Entry 8VM8 (X-ray diffraction, 1.54 A resolution); this record covers chains R and H of the 3 polymer chains in the assembly.

== Chain R ==
Molecule: 93-nt RNA strand
Sequence (93 nucleotides; row label = number of the first residue in the row):
     1 GGUAAAACAGCCUGUGGGUUGAUCCCACCCACAGGGCCCAUUGGGCGCUA
    51 GCACUCUGGUAUGAAACACGUACCUUUGUGCGCCUGUUUUACC
What the authors report for this chain:
  - conformationally variable residues: U49, A50
  - contacts within the chain: C48-G82 (hydrogen bond), C48-A50 (hydrogen bond), A50-G82 (hydrogen bond)
  - mutagenesis - C25U/C26U (1254 +/- 522 nM), A40U (4-fold): decreased binding to PCBP2

== Chain H ==
Protein: Heavy Chain of Fab BL3-6
From: Homo sapiens
Notes: antibody fragment or engineered binder
Amino-acid sequence (232 residues; row label = number of the first residue in the row):
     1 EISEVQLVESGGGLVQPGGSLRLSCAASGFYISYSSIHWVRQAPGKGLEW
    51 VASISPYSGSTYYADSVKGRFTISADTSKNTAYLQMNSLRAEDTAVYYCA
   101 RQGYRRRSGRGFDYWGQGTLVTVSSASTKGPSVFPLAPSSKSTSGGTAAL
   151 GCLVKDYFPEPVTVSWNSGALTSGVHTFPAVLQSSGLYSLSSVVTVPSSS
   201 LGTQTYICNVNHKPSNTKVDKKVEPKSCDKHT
Not modelled in the structure: 1-2, 230-232
Disulfide bonds: Cys25-Cys99, Cys152-Cys208

== How chain R and chain H interact ==
Pairs across the interface (24):
  U62(R) - Arg105(H)  salt bridge to the phosphate
  U62(R) - Arg106(H)  phosphate contact
  G63(R) - Arg105(H)  salt bridge to the phosphate
  G63(R) - Arg106(H)  salt bridge to the phosphate
  A64(R) - Tyr34(H)  stacking on the base
  A64(R) - Tyr57(H)  hydrogen bond to the sugar
  A64(R) - Tyr104(H)  base contact
  A65(R) - Pro56(H)  sugar contact
  A65(R) - Tyr57(H)  stacking on the base
  A65(R) - Gly103(H)  phosphate contact
  A65(R) - Tyr104(H)  phosphate contact
  A65(R) - Arg105(H)  hydrogen bond to the sugar
  A66(R) - His38(H)  base contact
  A66(R) - Pro56(H)  phosphate contact
  A66(R) - Gln102(H)  hydrogen bond to the base
  A66(R) - Arg105(H)  sugar contact
  A66(R) - Arg110(H)  hydrogen bond to the sugar
  C67(R) - Ser55(H)  base contact
  C67(R) - Pro56(H)  hydrogen bond to the base
  C67(R) - Ser58(H)  hydrogen bond to the base
  C67(R) - Ser60(H)  hydrogen bond to the base
  C67(R) - Tyr62(H)  sugar contact
  A68(R) - Tyr57(H)  base contact
  A68(R) - Ser58(H)  base contact
Also at the interface, not in a pair above, chain H (15 interface residues in all): Ser36

== Summary ==
The interface between chain R and chain H involves 7 residues on one side and 15 on the other; the contacts
include 7 hydrogen bonds, 3 salt bridges and 2 aromatic stacking contacts. Polar pairs include
A66(R)-Gln102(H), C67(R)-Pro56(H) and C67(R)-Ser58(H). The paper reports that C25U/C26U and A40U of chain R
reduce binding to PCBP2; conformational variability at U49(R) and A50(R).
Here chain R is a 93-nt RNA strand and chain H is Heavy Chain of Fab BL3-6 (Homo sapiens). Entry 8VM8 (The
crystal structure of coxsackievirus B3 RNA replication element sD-loop mutant in complex with Fab BL3-6) was
determined by X-ray diffraction together with 8VMB from the same study.
